PDB entry 1EFA | X-ray diffraction, 2.60 A resolution | chains E and A of the 4 polymer chains in the assembly

== Chain E ==
Molecule: 21-nt DNA strand
Sequence (21 nucleotides; numbered 1 to 21; the number before each row is that of its first residue):
     1 GAATTGTGAGCGCTCACAATT
Not modelled in the structure: 1, 19-21

== Chain A ==
Name: Lac repressor
Source organism: Escherichia coli
UniProt: P03023 (LACI_ECOLI); numbering as in UniProt (aligned over 1-333)
Amino-acid sequence (333 residues; each row starts with the number of its first residue):
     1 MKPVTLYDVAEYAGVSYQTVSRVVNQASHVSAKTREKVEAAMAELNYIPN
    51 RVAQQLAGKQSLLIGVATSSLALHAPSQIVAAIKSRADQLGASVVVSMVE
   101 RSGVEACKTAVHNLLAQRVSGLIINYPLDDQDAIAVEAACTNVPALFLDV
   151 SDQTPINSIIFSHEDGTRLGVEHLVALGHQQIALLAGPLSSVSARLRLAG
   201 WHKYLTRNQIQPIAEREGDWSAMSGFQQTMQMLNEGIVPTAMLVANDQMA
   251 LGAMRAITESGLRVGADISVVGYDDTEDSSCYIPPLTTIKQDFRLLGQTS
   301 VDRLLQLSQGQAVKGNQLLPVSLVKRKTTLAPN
Not modelled in the structure: 1, 330-333
Construct notes: engineered mutation Thr109 (Ala in P03023)
Curated features (UniProtKB/Swiss-Prot):
  - DNA-binding region: Leu6 to Asn25 (H-T-H motif)
  - natural variant: Tyr282 (Y282D: In T41 mutant)
  - mutagenesis: Tyr17 (Y17H: Broadening of specificity), Arg22 (R22N: Recognizes an operator variant)
Ligand contacts: 2-nitrophenyl beta-D-fucopyranoside (NPF): Leu73, His74, Ala75, Pro76, Ile79, Asn125, Leu148, Asp149, Phe161, Ser191, Ser193, Arg197, Trp220, Asn246, Tyr273, Asp274, Gln291, Phe293, Leu296

== How chain E and chain A interact ==
Pairs across the interface (23; chain E residue first):
  DG12(E) with Thr5(A), sugar contact; Asn50(A), phosphate contact; Ala53(A), hydrogen bond to the base; Ala57(A), base contact
  DC13(E) with Thr5(A), phosphate contact; Leu6(A), hydrogen bond to the phosphate; Tyr7(A), hydrogen bond to the base; Tyr47(A), hydrogen bond to the phosphate; Pro49(A), phosphate contact; Asn50(A), hydrogen bond to the phosphate; Ala53(A), sugar contact; Gln54(A), phosphate contact; Ala57(A), base contact
  DT14(E) with Leu6(A), phosphate contact; Tyr17(A), base contact; Gln18(A), base contact; Ser21(A), hydrogen bond to the phosphate; Asn25(A), hydrogen bond to the phosphate; Gln54(A), hydrogen bond to the phosphate; Ala57(A), sugar contact; Lys59(A), sugar contact
  DC15(E) with Gln18(A), base contact
  DA16(E) with Gln18(A), base contact
Also at the interface, not in a pair above, chain A (16 interface residues in all): Ile48, Leu56

== Overview ==
The interface between chain E and chain A involves 5 residues on one side and 16 on the other, with 8 hydrogen
bonds. Among the polar pairs are DG12(E)-Ala53(A), DC13(E)-Tyr7(A) and DC13(E)-Leu6(A). Ligands of chain A:
2-nitrophenyl beta-D-fucopyranoside.
Chain E is a 21-nt DNA strand and chain A is Lac repressor (Escherichia coli); the structure, Crystal
structure of the lac repressor dimer bound to operator and the anti-inducer onpf, was determined by X-ray
diffraction.
